Entry 7CUW (electron microscopy, 2.63 A resolution); this record covers chains C and D of the 4 polymer chains in the assembly.

Chain C:
Protein: Cytochrome bo(3) ubiquinol oxidase subunit 3
Organism: Escherichia coli
UniProt: P0ABJ3 (CYOC_ECOLI); residues 1-204 here = UniProt positions 1-204
Chain sequence (204 residues; numbered 1 to 204; the number before each row is that of its first residue):
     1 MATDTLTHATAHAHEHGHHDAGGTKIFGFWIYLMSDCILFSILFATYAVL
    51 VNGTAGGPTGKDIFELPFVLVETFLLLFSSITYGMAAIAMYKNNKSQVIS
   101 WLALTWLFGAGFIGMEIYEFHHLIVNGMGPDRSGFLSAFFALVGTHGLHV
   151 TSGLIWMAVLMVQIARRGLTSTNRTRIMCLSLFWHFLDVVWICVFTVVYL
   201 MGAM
Unresolved in the structure: 1-20
Residues lining bound ligands:
  - 1,2-Distearoyl-sn-glycerophosphoethanolamine (3PE), molecule 1: Lys-25, Gly-28, Phe-29, Tyr-32
  - 1,2-Distearoyl-sn-glycerophosphoethanolamine (3PE), molecule 2: Lys-25, Phe-29, Tyr-32, Leu-39, Leu-43, Thr-145, Leu-148, His-149, Ser-152, Ile-155, Trp-156, Val-159, Gln-163, Arg-176, Cys-179, Phe-183

Chain D:
Protein: Cytochrome bo(3) ubiquinol oxidase subunit 4
Organism: Escherichia coli
UniProt: P0ABJ6 (CYOD_ECOLI); residues 1-109 here = UniProt positions 1-109
Chain sequence (109 residues; row label = number of the first residue in the row):
     1 MSHSTDHSGASHGSVKTYMTGFILSIILTVIPFWMVMTGAASPAVILGTI
    51 LAMAVVQVLVHLVCFLHMNTKSDEGWNMTAFVFTVLIIAILVVGSIWIMW
   101 NLNYNMMMH
Unresolved in the structure: 1-12

Chain C / chain D interface:
Pairs across the interface (50; chain C residue first):
  Phe-27(C) with Asp-73(D); Asn-77(D)
  Trp-30(C) with Asn-77(D), hydrogen bond (side chain-backbone); Phe-81(D), hydrophobic
  Ile-31(C) with Ala-80(D), hydrophobic
  Met-34(C) with Phe-81(D), hydrophobic; Thr-84(D), hydrogen bond
  Cys-37(C) with Ile-88(D)
  Ile-38(C) with Thr-84(D)
  Ser-41(C) with Ile-88(D); Val-92(D)
  Val-49(C) with Met-99(D), hydrophobic
  Leu-66(C) with Phe-33(D); Val-36(D), hydrophobic; Met-37(D), hydrophobic
  Val-69(C) with Phe-33(D)
  Leu-70(C) with Phe-33(D), hydrophobic
  Phe-74(C) with Thr-29(D); Val-30(D), hydrophobic
  Leu-77(C) with Ser-25(D); Ile-26(D), hydrophobic; His-61(D)
  Phe-78(C) with Phe-22(D), hydrophobic
  Ile-81(C) with Phe-22(D), hydrophobic
  Gly-84(C) with Tyr-18(D)
  Met-85(C) with Val-15(D), hydrophobic; Tyr-18(D), hydrophobic
  Ile-88(C) with Ser-14(D); Val-15(D), hydrophobic; Tyr-18(D), hydrophobic
  Leu-182(C) with Leu-66(D), hydrophobic
  His-185(C) with Phe-65(D); Leu-66(D)
  Asp-188(C) with His-61(D), salt bridge
  Val-189(C) with His-61(D)
  Ile-192(C) with Ala-54(D); Gln-57(D); His-61(D)
  Phe-195(C) with Thr-29(D); Phe-33(D), hydrophobic
  Thr-196(C) with Ile-50(D); Leu-51(D); Ala-54(D)
  Leu-200(C) with Pro-32(D), hydrophobic; Val-36(D), hydrophobic
  Ala-203(C) with Val-36(D)
  Met-204(C) with Val-36(D); Ile-46(D), hydrophobic; Leu-47(D), hydrophobic; Ile-50(D), hydrophobic
Also at the interface, not in a pair above, chain C (37 interface residues in all): Ile-42, Ala-45, Ala-48, Pro-67, Thr-73, Ser-181, Phe-186, Cys-193, Met-201
Also at the interface, not in a pair above, chain D (37 interface residues in all): Met-19, Pro-43, Val-58, Met-68, Trp-76, Ile-87, Leu-91, Ile-96

Summary:
The chain C/chain D interface involves 37 residues from each chain, with 2 hydrogen bonds and 1 salt bridge.
Polar pairs include Asp-188(C)/His-61(D), Trp-30(C)/Asn-77(D) and Met-34(C)/Thr-84(D). Bound to chain C:
1,2-Distearoyl-sn-glycerophosphoethanolamine.
Here chain C is Cytochrome bo(3) ubiquinol oxidase subunit 3 and chain D is Cytochrome bo(3) ubiquinol oxidase
subunit 4, both from Escherichia coli. Entry 7CUW (Ubiquinol Binding Site of Cytochrome bo3 from Escherichia
coli) was determined by electron microscopy (same publication as 7N9Z, 7CUB and 7CUQ).
